Entry 4R36 (X-ray diffraction, 1.90 A resolution); this record covers chain A.

Chain A:
Name: Putative acyl-[acyl-carrier-protein]--UDP-N-acetylglucosamine O-acyltransferase
From: Bacteroides fragilis
Notes: EC 2.3.1.129
UniProt: Q5LH16 (Q5LH16_BACFN); numbering as in UniProt (aligned over 1-255)
Chain sequence (275 residues; numbered -19 to 255; the number before each row is that of its first residue; numbers below 1 keep their minus sign (Met-19 is residue -19)):
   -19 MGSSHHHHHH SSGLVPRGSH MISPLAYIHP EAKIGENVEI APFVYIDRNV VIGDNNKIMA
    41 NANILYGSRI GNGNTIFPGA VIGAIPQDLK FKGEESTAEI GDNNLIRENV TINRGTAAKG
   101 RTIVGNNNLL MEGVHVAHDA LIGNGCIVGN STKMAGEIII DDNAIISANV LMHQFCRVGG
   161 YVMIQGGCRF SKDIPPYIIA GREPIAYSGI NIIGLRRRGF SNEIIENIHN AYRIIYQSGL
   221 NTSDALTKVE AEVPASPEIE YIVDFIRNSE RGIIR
Unresolved in the structure: -19 to 0
Construct notes: expression tag (-19 to 0)
Ion coordination: Ca2+ near Asn89 (its only coordinating residue here)
Small-molecule neighbours: 2-(2-methoxyethoxy)ethanol (PG0): Leu69, Asn83, Leu85, Asn107, Asn108, Leu109, Gly125, Cys126, Ile127, Arg197
Reported in the primary citation:
  - binding site for acetate ion: His115, Asn130
  - Ca2+ coordination: Asn89
  - catalytic residues: His118 (proposed by the authors, not directly observed)

Summary:
Ligands of chain A: 2-(2-methoxyethoxy)ethanol. From the paper: the catalytic residue His118; a binding site
for acetate ion at His115 and Asn130.
Chain A is Putative acyl-[acyl-carrier-protein]--UDP-N-acetylglucosamine O-acyltransferase (Bacteroides
fragilis); the structure, Crystal structure analysis of LpxA, a UDP-N-acetylglucosamine acyltransferase from
Bacteroides fragilis 9343, was determined by X-ray diffraction (same publication as 4R37).
